Entry 8HC1 (electron microscopy, 2.30 A resolution); this record covers chains A and c of the 48 polymer chains in the assembly.

# Chain A (and c)
Protein: Urease subunit alpha
Source organism: Helicobacter pylori 26695
Notes: EC 3.5.1.5; chain c of this document is another copy of the same molecule, construct and numbering; everything in this record applies to it too
UniProt: P14916 (URE23_HELPY); numbering as in UniProt (aligned over 1-238)
Chain sequence (238 residues; numbered 1 to 238; the number before each row is that of its first residue):
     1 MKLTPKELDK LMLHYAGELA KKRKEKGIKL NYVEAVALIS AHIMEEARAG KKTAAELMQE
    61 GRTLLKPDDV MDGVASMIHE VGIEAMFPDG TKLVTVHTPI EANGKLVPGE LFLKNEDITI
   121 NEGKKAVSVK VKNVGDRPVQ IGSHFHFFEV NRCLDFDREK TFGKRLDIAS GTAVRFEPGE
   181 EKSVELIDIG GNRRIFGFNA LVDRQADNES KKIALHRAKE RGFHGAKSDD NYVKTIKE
From the paper describing this entry:
  - mutagenesis - E177A: abolished catalytic activity

# How chain A and chain c interact
Residue-residue contacts (8; chain A residue first):
  Val233(A) with Glu220(c); Arg221(c)
  Lys234(A) with Glu220(c), salt bridge; Arg221(c)
  Thr235(A) with Arg221(c)
  Ile236(A) with Asn199(c); Ala200(c), hydrophobic; Arg221(c)
Other interface residues (no listed pair), chain A (5 interface residues in all): Tyr232
Other interface residues (no listed pair), chain c (5 interface residues in all): Gly222

# Summary
The chain A/chain c interface involves 5 residues from each chain; the contacts include 1 salt bridge. The
salt-bridged pair is Lys234(A)-Glu220(c). From the paper: E177A of chain A abolishes catalytic activity.
Chain A and chain c are both Urease subunit alpha (Helicobacter pylori 26695); the structure, CryoEM structure
of Helicobacter pylori UreFD/urease complex, was determined by electron microscopy together with 8HCN from the
same study.
